4UMM - chains C and E of the 6 polymer chains in the assembly; structure by electron microscopy, 11.60 A resolution (very low resolution: no residue pairs are listed; an interface is given only as per-side residue counts).

[Chain C]
Molecule: 20-nt DNA strand
Sequence (20 nucleotides; row label = number of the first residue in the row):
     1 CAAGGGTTCAATGCACTTGT

[Chain E]
Name: Ecdysone receptor
Organism: Heliothis virescens
UniProtKB: O18473 (ECR_HELVI); residues 141-227 here correspond to UniProt positions 157-243 (UniProt number = residue number + 16)
Sequence (87 residues; numbered 141 to 227; the number before each row is that of its first residue):
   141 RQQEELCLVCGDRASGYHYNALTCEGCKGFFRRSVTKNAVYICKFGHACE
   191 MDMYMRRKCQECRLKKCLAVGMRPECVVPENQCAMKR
Sequence notes: conflict Met193 (Ile209 in O18473)
Swiss-Prot annotation at these positions:
  - DNA-binding region: Cys147 to Pro219 (Nuclear receptor)
  - zinc finger (NR C4-type): Cys147 to Cys167, Cys183 to Cys207

[Interface between chain C and chain E]
At this resolution (12 A) residue pairs are not listed: 8 residues of chain C and 12 of chain E lie at the interface.

[Summary]
8 residues of chain C and 12 residues of chain E are in contact. Curated annotation (UniProt) lists a
DNA-binding region on chain E.
Here chain C is a 20-nt DNA strand and chain E is Ecdysone receptor (Heliothis virescens). Entry 4UMM (The
Cryo-EM structure of the palindromic DNA-bound USP-EcR nuclear receptor reveals an asymmetric organization
with allosteric ...) was determined by electron microscopy.
